2P4R - chains A and T; structure by X-ray diffraction, 2.00 A resolution.

[Chain A]
Name: Rho guanine nucleotide exchange factor 7
Organism: Rattus norvegicus
Notes: fragment: Beta-PIX SH3 (10-63)
Reference sequence: O55043 (ARHG7_RAT); residues 10-63 here = UniProt positions 10-63
Amino-acid sequence (59 residues; each row starts with the number of its first residue):
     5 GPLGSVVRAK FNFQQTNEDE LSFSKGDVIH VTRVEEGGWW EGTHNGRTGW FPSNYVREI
Disordered / not traced: 5-8
Construct notes: cloning artifact (5-9)

[Chain T]
Name: E3 ubiquitin-protein ligase Itchy homolog
Notes: EC 6.3.2.-; fragment: aip4 (209-224)
Reference sequence: Q96J02 (ITCH_HUMAN); residues 205-229 here correspond to UniProt positions 246-270 (UniProt number = residue number + 41)
Amino-acid sequence (25 residues; row label = number of the first residue in the row):
   205 GGFKPSRPPR PSRPPPPTPR RPASV
Disordered / not traced: 205-208, 225-229
Curated features (UniProtKB/Swiss-Prot):
  - modified residue: T222 (Phosphothreonine)

[How chain A and chain T interact]
Contacting residue pairs - 32 pairs, chain A then chain T:
  F15(A) - T222(T)
  F15(A) - P223(T)  hydrophobic
  F17(A) - R217(T)
  T20(A) - R217(T)  hydrogen bond
  D23(A) - P212(T)
  D23(A) - P213(T)
  E24(A) - P215(T)
  E24(A) - R217(T)  salt bridge
  T36(A) - R211(T)  hydrogen bond
  E39(A) - R214(T)  salt bridge
  E40(A) - R214(T)
  G41(A) - R214(T)  hydrogen bond (backbone-side chain)
  G41(A) - P219(T)
  G42(A) - P219(T)
  W43(A) - R214(T)
  W43(A) - P215(T)  hydrophobic
  W43(A) - R217(T)  hydrogen bond (side chain-backbone)
  W43(A) - P218(T)
  W43(A) - P219(T)
  W43(A) - P220(T)
  E45(A) - R211(T)  salt bridge
  E45(A) - P212(T)
  W54(A) - P212(T)  hydrogen bond (side chain-backbone)
  W54(A) - P213(T)  hydrogen bond (side chain-backbone)
  W54(A) - R214(T)
  W54(A) - P215(T)
  P56(A) - P220(T)
  N58(A) - T222(T)
  Y59(A) - P220(T)
  Y59(A) - P221(T)  hydrogen bond (side chain-backbone)
  Y59(A) - T222(T)
  Y59(A) - P223(T)
Interface residues without a listed pair, chain A (18 interface residues in all): T52, G53

[Summary]
The interface between chain A and chain T involves 18 residues on one side and 12 on the other; the contacts
include 7 hydrogen bonds and 3 salt bridges. Polar contacts include E24(A)-R217(T), E39(A)-R214(T) and
E45(A)-R211(T).
Here chain A is Rho guanine nucleotide exchange factor 7 (Rattus norvegicus) and chain T is E3
ubiquitin-protein ligase Itchy homolog. Entry 2P4R (Structural basis for a novel interaction between AIP4 and
beta-PIX) was determined by X-ray diffraction.
